PDB entry 4O4G | X-ray diffraction, 2.71 A resolution | chains A and B

# Chain A
Molecule: HIV-1 reverse transcriptase, p66 subunit
Organism: Human immunodeficiency virus type 1 BH10
Notes: EC 2.7.7.49; fragment: p66 subunit
UniProt: P03366 (POL_HV1B1); residues 1-555 here correspond to UniProt positions 600-1154 (UniProt number = residue number + 599)
Chain sequence (557 residues; each row starts with the number of its first residue; numbers below 1 keep their minus sign (Met-1 is residue -1)):
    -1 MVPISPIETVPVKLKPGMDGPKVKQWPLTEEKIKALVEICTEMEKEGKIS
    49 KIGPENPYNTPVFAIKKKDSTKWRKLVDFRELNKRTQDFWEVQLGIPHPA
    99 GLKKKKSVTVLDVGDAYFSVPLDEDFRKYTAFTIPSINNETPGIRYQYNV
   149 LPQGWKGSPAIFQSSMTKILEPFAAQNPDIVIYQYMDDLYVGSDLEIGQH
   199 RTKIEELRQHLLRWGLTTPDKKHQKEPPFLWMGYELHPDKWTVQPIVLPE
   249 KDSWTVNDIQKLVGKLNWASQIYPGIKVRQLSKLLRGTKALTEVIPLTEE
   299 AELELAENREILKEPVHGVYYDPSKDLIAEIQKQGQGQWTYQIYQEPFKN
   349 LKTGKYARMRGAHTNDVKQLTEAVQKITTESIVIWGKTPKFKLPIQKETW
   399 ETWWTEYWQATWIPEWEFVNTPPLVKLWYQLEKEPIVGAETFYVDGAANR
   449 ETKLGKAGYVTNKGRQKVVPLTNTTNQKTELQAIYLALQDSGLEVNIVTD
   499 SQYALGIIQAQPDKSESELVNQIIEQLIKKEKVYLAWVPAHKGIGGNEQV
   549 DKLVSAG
Disordered / not traced: 553-555
Sequence notes: expression tag (-1 to 0); engineered mutation Ala172 (Lys771 in P03366), Ala173 (Lys772 in P03366), Ser280 (Cys879 in P03366)
Ligand contacts: 2RT (4-({4-[(2,4,6-trimethylphenyl)amino]-1,3,5-triazin-2-yl}amino)benzonitrile): Pro95, Leu100, Lys101, Lys102, Lys103, Val106, Val179, Tyr181, Tyr188, Gly190, Phe227, Trp229, Leu234, His235, Pro236, Tyr318
Curated features (UniProtKB/Swiss-Prot):
  - region: Phe227 to His235 (RT 'primer grip')
  - motif: Trp398 to Trp414 (Tryptophan repeat motif)
  - binding site (Mg(2+)): Asp110, Asp185, Asp186, Asp443, Glu478, Asp498, Asp549
  - site: Trp401 (Essential for RT p66/p51 heterodimerization), Trp414 (Essential for RT p66/p51 heterodimerization), Phe440, Tyr441 (Cleavage)
Reported in the primary citation:
  - binding site for 2RT: Leu100, Lys101, Lys103, Val179, Tyr181, Tyr188, Phe227, Trp229, Leu234, His235, Tyr318
  - conformationally variable residues (loop rearrangement): Tyr183, Phe227 to Thr240

# Chain B
Molecule: HIV-1 reverse transcriptase, p51 subunit
Organism: Human immunodeficiency virus type 1
Notes: EC 2.7.7.49; fragment: p51 subunit
UniProt: P03366 (POL_HV1B1); residues 1-428 here correspond to UniProt positions 600-1027 (UniProt number = residue number + 599)
Chain sequence (428 residues; each row starts with the number of its first residue):
     1 PISPIETVPVKLKPGMDGPKVKQWPLTEEKIKALVEICTEMEKEGKISKI
    51 GPENPYNTPVFAIKKKDSTKWRKLVDFRELNKRTQDFWEVQLGIPHPAGL
   101 KKKKSVTVLDVGDAYFSVPLDEDFRKYTAFTIPSINNETPGIRYQYNVLP
   151 QGWKGSPAIFQSSMTKILEPFKKQNPDIVIYQYMDDLYVGSDLEIGQHRT
   201 KIEELRQHLLRWGLTTPDKKHQKEPPFLWMGYELHPDKWTVQPIVLPEKD
   251 SWTVNDIQKLVGKLNWASQIYPGIKVRQLSKLLRGTKALTEVIPLTEEAE
   301 LELAENREILKEPVHGVYYDPSKDLIAEIQKQGQGQWTYQIYQEPFKNLK
   351 TGKYARMRGAHTNDVKQLTEAVQKITTESIVIWGKTPKFKLPIQKETWET
   401 WWTEYWQATWIPEWEFVNTPPLVKLWYQ
Sequence notes: engineered mutation Ser280 (Cys879 in P03366)
Curated features (UniProtKB/Swiss-Prot):
  - region: Phe227 to His235 (RT 'primer grip')
  - motif: Trp398 to Trp414 (Tryptophan repeat motif)
  - binding site (Mg(2+)): Asp110, Asp185, Asp186
  - site (Essential for RT p66/p51 heterodimerization): Trp401, Trp414
Reported in the primary citation:
  - binding site for 2RT: Glu138

# Chain A / chain B interface
Contacting residue pairs - 107 pairs, chain A then chain B:
  Val8(A) - Glu53(B)
  Pro9(A) - Glu53(B)
  Gln85(A) - Glu53(B)  hydrogen bond (side chain-backbone)
  Asp86(A) - Lys20(B)  salt bridge
  Asp86(A) - Pro55(B)
  Phe87(A) - Pro52(B)
  Trp88(A) - Pro52(B)  hydrogen bond (backbone-backbone)
  Trp88(A) - Asn54(B)
  Trp88(A) - Pro55(B)
  Trp88(A) - Asn57(B)
  Trp88(A) - Thr131(B)
  Trp88(A) - Arg143(B)
  Gly93(A) - Asn137(B)
  Pro95(A) - Asn136(B)
  Pro95(A) - Asn137(B)
  His96(A) - Asn136(B)  hydrogen bond (backbone-side chain)
  Gly99(A) - Asn136(B)
  Gly99(A) - Glu138(B)
  Leu100(A) - Asn136(B)
  Leu100(A) - Glu138(B)
  Lys101(A) - Glu138(B)  salt bridge
  Ala158(A) - Pro52(B)
  Ser162(A) - Pro52(B)
  Thr165(A) - Pro140(B)
  Tyr181(A) - Glu138(B)
  Gln373(A) - Thr400(B)
  Gln373(A) - Trp401(B)  hydrogen bond
  Thr376(A) - Thr400(B)
  Thr376(A) - Trp401(B)
  Thr377(A) - Thr400(B)  hydrogen bond
  Ile380(A) - Pro25(B)  hydrophobic
  Ile380(A) - Leu26(B)
  Ile380(A) - Thr27(B)
  Val381(A) - Pro25(B)  hydrophobic
  Val381(A) - Ile135(B)
  Val381(A) - Asn136(B)  hydrogen bond (backbone-backbone)
  Ile382(A) - Ile135(B)
  Ile382(A) - Asn136(B)
  Trp383(A) - Ile135(B)
  Gly384(A) - Thr27(B)
  Gly384(A) - Glu28(B)  hydrogen bond (backbone-backbone)
  Gly384(A) - Ile135(B)
  Thr386(A) - Trp401(B)
  Trp402(A) - Lys331(B)  hydrogen bond (backbone-side chain)
  Trp402(A) - His361(B)
  Trp402(A) - Thr362(B)
  Trp402(A) - Asp364(B)
  Tyr405(A) - Lys331(B)  hydrogen bond (backbone-side chain)
  Trp406(A) - Lys331(B)
  Trp406(A) - Pro392(B)  hydrophobic
  Trp406(A) - Val417(B)
  Trp406(A) - Asn418(B)
  Trp406(A) - Thr419(B)
  Trp406(A) - Pro420(B)
  Trp406(A) - Pro421(B)
  Gln407(A) - Lys331(B)  hydrogen bond (backbone-side chain)
  Gln407(A) - Pro392(B)
  Gln407(A) - Ile393(B)
  Gln407(A) - Gln394(B)  hydrogen bond
  Gln407(A) - Val417(B)  hydrogen bond (side chain-backbone)
  Ala408(A) - Asp364(B)
  Ala408(A) - Pro392(B)  hydrogen bond (backbone-backbone)
  Ala408(A) - Ile393(B)
  Thr409(A) - Asp364(B)  hydrogen bond (backbone-side chain)
  Trp410(A) - Thr362(B)
  Trp410(A) - Asn363(B)
  Trp410(A) - Val365(B)  hydrophobic
  Trp410(A) - Trp401(B)
  Trp410(A) - Tyr405(B)
  Pro412(A) - Trp401(B)  hydrophobic
  Pro433(A) - Asn255(B)
  Pro433(A) - Thr290(B)
  Ile434(A) - Thr290(B)
  Val435(A) - Thr290(B)
  Thr439(A) - Ala288(B)
  Thr439(A) - Leu289(B)  hydrogen bond (side chain-backbone)
  Tyr441(A) - Val254(B)
  Tyr441(A) - Gln258(B)
  Tyr441(A) - Thr286(B)
  Tyr441(A) - Lys287(B)  hydrogen bond (side chain-backbone)
  Val458(A) - Thr286(B)
  Thr459(A) - Thr286(B)  hydrogen bond (backbone-side chain)
  Asn460(A) - Thr286(B)
  Asn460(A) - Ala288(B)
  Asn494(A) - Leu289(B)
  Val496(A) - Gln258(B)
  Val496(A) - Leu289(B)  hydrophobic
  Gln500(A) - Leu422(B)
  Leu503(A) - Leu422(B)  hydrophobic
  Tyr532(A) - Asn255(B)  hydrogen bond
  Tyr532(A) - Leu289(B)  hydrophobic
  Trp535(A) - Trp426(B)  hydrophobic
  Val536(A) - Gln258(B)
  Pro537(A) - Gly262(B)
  Lys540(A) - Asn265(B)
  Lys540(A) - Ser280(B)  hydrogen bond (backbone-side chain)
  Lys540(A) - Arg284(B)  hydrogen bond (backbone-side chain)
  Gly541(A) - Arg284(B)  hydrogen bond (backbone-side chain)
  Ile542(A) - Val261(B)  hydrophobic
  Ile542(A) - Leu283(B)  hydrophobic
  Ile542(A) - Arg284(B)
  Gly543(A) - Leu283(B)
  Gly543(A) - Arg284(B)
  Gly543(A) - Gly285(B)
  Gly544(A) - Gly285(B)  hydrogen bond (backbone-backbone)
  Gly544(A) - Thr286(B)
  Glu546(A) - Thr286(B)
Also at the interface, not in a pair above, chain A (62 interface residues in all): Val90, Ile159, Met357, Thr369, Glu432, Gly504, Ala534
Also at the interface, not in a pair above, chain B (58 interface residues in all): Gly141, Val276, Trp337, Leu368, Glu396, Thr397, Lys424
Interface features reported in the paper:
  - residue pairs: Lys101(A)-Glu138(B) (hydrogen bond)

# Overview
62 residues of chain A and 58 residues of chain B are in contact; the contacts include 22 hydrogen bonds and 2
salt bridges. Polar pairs include Asp86(A)-Lys20(B), Lys101(A)-Glu138(B) and Gln85(A)-Glu53(B). The authors
report a hydrogen bond between Lys101(A) and Glu138(B). The paper reports a binding site for 2RT at Leu100(A),
Lys101(A) and Glu138(B) among others; conformational variability at Tyr183(A) and Phe227(A).
Chain A is HIV-1 reverse transcriptase, p66 subunit (Human immunodeficiency virus type 1 BH10) and chain B is
HIV-1 reverse transcriptase, p51 subunit (Human immunodeficiency virus type 1); the structure, Crystal
Structure of HIV-1 Reverse Transcriptase in complex with
4-((4-(mesitylamino)-1,3,5-triazin-2-yl)amino)benzonitrile (JLJ527), a non-nucleoside inhibitor, was
determined by X-ray diffraction (same publication as 4O44).
